PDB entry 6CXC | electron microscopy, 3.90 A resolution | chains B and D of the 12 polymer chains in the assembly

== Chain B (and D) ==
Protein: Fusion glycoprotein F0, Envelope glycoprotein chimera
From: Human respiratory syncytial virus A (strain A2)
Notes: chain D of this document is another copy of the same molecule, construct and numbering; everything in this record applies to it too
UniProtKB: chimeric construct of P03420, M1E1E4: residues 26-526 from P03420 (FUS_HRSVA) positions 26-526 (same numbers); residues 538-567 from M1E1E4 positions 1-30 (UniProt number = residue number - 537)
Amino-acid sequence (548 residues; row label = number of the first residue in the row):
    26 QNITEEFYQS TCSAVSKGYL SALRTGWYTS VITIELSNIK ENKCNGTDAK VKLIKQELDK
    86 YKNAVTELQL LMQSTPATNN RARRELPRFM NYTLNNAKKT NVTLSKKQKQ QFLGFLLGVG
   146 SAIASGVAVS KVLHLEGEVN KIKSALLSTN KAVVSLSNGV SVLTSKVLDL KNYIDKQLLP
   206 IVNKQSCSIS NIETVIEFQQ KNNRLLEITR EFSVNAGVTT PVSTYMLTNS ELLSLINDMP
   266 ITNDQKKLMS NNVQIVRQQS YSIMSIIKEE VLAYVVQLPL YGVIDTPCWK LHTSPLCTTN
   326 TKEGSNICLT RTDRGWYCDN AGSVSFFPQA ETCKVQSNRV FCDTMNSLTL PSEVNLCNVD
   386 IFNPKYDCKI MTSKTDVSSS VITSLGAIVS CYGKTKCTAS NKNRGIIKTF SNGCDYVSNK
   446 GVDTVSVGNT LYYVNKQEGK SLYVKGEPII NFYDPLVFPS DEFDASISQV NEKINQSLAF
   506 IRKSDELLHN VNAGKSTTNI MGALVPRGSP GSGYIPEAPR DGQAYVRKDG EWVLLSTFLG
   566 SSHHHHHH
Not modelled in the structure: 26-146, 323-332, 515-573 (chain D: 26-153, 323-331, 515-573)
Sequence notes: conflict Ala102 (Pro in P03420), Gln133 (Arg in P03420), Gln135 (Arg in P03420), Gln136 (Arg in P03420), Val379 (Ile in P03420), Val447 (Met in P03420); linker (527-537); expression tag (568-573)
Disulfide bonds: Cys322-Cys333, Cys358-Cys367, Cys382-Cys393, Cys416-Cys422
Swiss-Prot annotation at these positions:
  - region: Phe137 to Val157 (Fusion peptide)
  - site: Arg109, Glu110 (Cleavage)
  - glycosylation (N-linked (GlcNAc...) asparagine): Asn27, Asn70, Asn116, Asn120, Asn126, Asn500
From the paper describing this entry:
  - post-translational modification sites: Asn70, Asn500

== Interface between chain B and chain D ==
Contacting residue pairs (78):
  Leu160(B) - Glu161(D)
  Lys168(B) - Leu513(D)
  Leu171(B) - Leu171(D)  hydrophobic
  Leu172(B) - Leu513(D)  hydrophobic
  Thr174(B) - Asn175(D)
  Asn175(B) - Asp510(D)
  Ser182(B) - Ile499(D)
  Ser186(B) - Ile499(D)
  Leu188(B) - Thr189(D)
  Thr189(B) - Ile492(D)
  Thr189(B) - Asn496(D)
  Leu193(B) - Ile492(D)  hydrophobic
  Leu195(B) - Leu195(D)  hydrophobic
  Lys196(B) - Phe483(D)
  Lys196(B) - Ser485(D)
  Lys196(B) - Phe488(D)
  Lys196(B) - Asp489(D)  salt bridge
  Tyr198(B) - Leu204(D)
  Leu203(B) - Leu204(D)  hydrophobic
  Leu204(B) - Leu481(D)
  Leu204(B) - Val482(D)
  Leu204(B) - Phe483(D)  hydrophobic
  Val207(B) - Leu481(D)  hydrophobic
  Asn208(B) - Leu481(D)
  Ser211(B) - Tyr478(D)
  Cys212(B) - Tyr478(D)
  Ile214(B) - Ile214(D)  hydrophobic
  Ser215(B) - Asn476(D)  hydrogen bond
  Ile217(B) - Ile217(D)  hydrophobic
  Glu222(B) - Ile474(D)
  Lys226(B) - Ile474(D)
  Arg229(B) - Val469(D)
  Arg235(B) - Arg235(D)
  Ser238(B) - Ser248(D)
  Ser238(B) - Thr249(D)  hydrogen bond (backbone-backbone)
  Val239(B) - Pro246(D)
  Val239(B) - Ser248(D)
  Ala241(B) - Gln279(D)
  Ala241(B) - Gln283(D)
  Leu260(B) - Lys465(D)
  Asp263(B) - Lys465(D)
  Ile266(B) - Tyr458(D)
  Leu305(B) - Tyr458(D)  hydrophobic
  Leu305(B) - Gln462(D)
  Gly307(B) - Leu456(D)
  Val308(B) - Thr455(D)
  Asn345(B) - Thr455(D)
  Ser348(B) - Val402(D)
  Ser348(B) - Ser403(D)
  Met370(B) - Ile407(D)
  Thr374(B) - Ser404(D)  hydrogen bond
  Leu375(B) - Val402(D)
  Pro376(B) - Thr400(D)
  Pro376(B) - Val402(D)
  Tyr391(B) - Met396(D)
  Tyr391(B) - Thr397(D)  hydrogen bond (side chain-backbone)
  Lys394(B) - Met396(D)
  Val482(B) - Tyr198(D)  hydrogen bond (backbone-side chain)
  Phe483(B) - Tyr198(D)  hydrophobic
  Phe488(B) - Lys191(D)
  Phe488(B) - Asp194(D)
  Ser491(B) - Lys191(D)
  Ile492(B) - Lys191(D)
  Val495(B) - Gly184(D)
  Val495(B) - Val187(D)  hydrophobic
  Val495(B) - Lys191(D)
  Lys498(B) - Val179(D)  hydrogen bond (side chain-backbone)
  Lys498(B) - Ser180(D)  hydrogen bond (side chain-backbone)
  Lys498(B) - Asn183(D)
  Lys498(B) - Gly184(D)
  Gln501(B) - Ser180(D)  hydrogen bond
  Phe505(B) - Ala177(D)  hydrophobic
  Phe505(B) - Ser180(D)
  Ser509(B) - Ala170(D)
  Leu512(B) - Glu163(D)
  Leu512(B) - Lys166(D)
  Leu512(B) - Ile167(D)  hydrophobic
  Leu512(B) - Ala170(D)  hydrophobic
Interface residues without a listed pair, chain B (71 interface residues in all): Gly151, Ala153, Ile167, Val178, Leu181, Gln210, Val220, Asn240, Val243, Glu256, Ala346, Gly347, Ser372, Pro389, Lys390, Ser502
Interface residues without a listed pair, chain D (80 interface residues in all): Lys156, Val157, Ser173, Thr174, Lys176, Val178, Leu181, Ser182, Leu188, Ile221, Glu232, Val247, Arg282, Pro320, Arg339, Ser398, Lys399, Asp401, Val452, Gly453, Asn454, Gly464, Leu467, Asp479, Ile506, Ser509

== Summary ==
Chain B and chain D form an interface of 71 and 80 residues respectively, with 8 hydrogen bonds and 1 salt
bridge. Polar pairs include Lys196(B)-Asp489(D), Ser215(B)-Asn476(D) and Thr374(B)-Ser404(D). The paper
reports modification sites Asn70(B) and Asn500(B).
Both chains are Fusion glycoprotein F0, Envelope glycoprotein chimera (Human respiratory syncytial virus A
(strain A2)). Entry 6CXC (3.9A Cryo-EM structure of murine antibody bound at a novel epitope of respiratory
syncytial virus fusion ...) was determined by electron microscopy.
